Entry 4Q3Z (X-ray diffraction, 1.35 A resolution); this record covers chain A.

[Chain A]
Molecule: Phenylalanine-4-hydroxylase
Source organism: Chromobacterium violaceum
Notes: EC 1.14.16.1
UniProtKB: P30967 (PH4H_CHRVO); residue numbers follow UniProt; this construct covers 1-297
Chain sequence (297 residues; numbered 1 to 297; the number before each row is that of its first residue):
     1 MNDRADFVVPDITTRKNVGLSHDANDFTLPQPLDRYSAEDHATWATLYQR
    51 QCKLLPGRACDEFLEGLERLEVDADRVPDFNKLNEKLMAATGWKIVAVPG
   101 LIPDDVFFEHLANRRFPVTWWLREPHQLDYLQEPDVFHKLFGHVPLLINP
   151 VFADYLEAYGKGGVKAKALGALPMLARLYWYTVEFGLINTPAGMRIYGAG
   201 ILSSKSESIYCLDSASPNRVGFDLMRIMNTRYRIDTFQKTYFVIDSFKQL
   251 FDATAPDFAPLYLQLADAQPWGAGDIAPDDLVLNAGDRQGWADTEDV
Not modelled in the structure: 1-5, 126-133, 284-297
Differences from the reference sequence: conflict Leu64 (Met in P30967), Glu85 (Gln in P30967), Ile276 (Val in P30967); engineered mutation Lys139 (Asp in P30967)
Ion coordination: Co2+: His138, Lys139, His143, Glu184
Curated features (UniProtKB/Swiss-Prot):
  - binding site (Fe cation): His138, His143, Glu184
From the paper describing this entry:
  - Co2+ coordination: His138, Lys139, His143, Glu184
  - mutagenesis - D139K: abolished catalytic activity
  - mutagenesis - D139K: unchanged binding to phenylalanine

[In short]
His138, Lys139, His143 and Glu184 form the Co2+ site. Curated annotation (UniProt) lists 3 Fe cation-binding
residues. From the paper: D139K abolishes catalytic activity; Co2+ coordination by His138, Lys139 and His143
among others.
Chain A is Phenylalanine-4-hydroxylase (Chromobacterium violaceum); the structure, Crystal structure of C.
violaceum phenylalanine hydroxylase D139K mutation, was determined by X-ray diffraction, deposited together
with 4Q3W, 4Q3X and 4Q3Y.
